Entry 3Q0C (X-ray diffraction, 2.66 A resolution); this record covers chains X and C of the 4 polymer chains in the assembly.

[Chain X]
Molecule: Histone-lysine N-methyltransferase, H3 lysine-9 specific SUVH5
From: Arabidopsis thaliana
Notes: EC 2.1.1.43; fragment: SUVH5 SRA Domain
UniProtKB: O82175 (SUVH5_ARATH); numbering as in UniProt (aligned over 362-528)
Amino-acid sequence (167 residues; each row starts with the number of its first residue):
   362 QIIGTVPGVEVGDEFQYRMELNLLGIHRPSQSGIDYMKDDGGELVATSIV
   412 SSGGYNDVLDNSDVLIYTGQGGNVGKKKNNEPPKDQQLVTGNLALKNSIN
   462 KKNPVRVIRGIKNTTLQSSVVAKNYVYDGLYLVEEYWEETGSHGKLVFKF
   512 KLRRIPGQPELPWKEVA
Not modelled in the structure: 437-441, 473-483, 525-528

[Chain C]
Molecule: 11-nt DNA strand
Sequence (11 nucleotides; numbered 1 to 11; the number before each row is that of its first residue):
     1 ACTACGTAGTT
Not modelled in the structure: 11
Modified residues: 5CM (5-methyl-2'-deoxy-cytidine-5'-monophosphate) at position 5

[Interface between chain X and chain C]
Contacting residue pairs (26):
  Gln377(X) - DA8(C)  phosphate contact
  Tyr378(X) - DT7(C)  phosphate contact
  Arg379(X) - 5CM_5(C)  sugar contact
  Arg379(X) - DG6(C)  phosphate contact
  Arg379(X) - DT7(C)  hydrogen bond to the phosphate
  Ser391(X) - DA4(C)  base contact
  Ser391(X) - DG6(C)  sugar contact
  Gln392(X) - DA4(C)  base contact
  Gln392(X) - 5CM_5(C)  sugar contact
  Gln392(X) - DG6(C)  sugar contact
  Ser393(X) - DA4(C)  phosphate contact
  Ser393(X) - 5CM_5(C)  phosphate contact
  Gly394(X) - DA4(C)  phosphate contact
  Gly394(X) - 5CM_5(C)  hydrogen bond to the phosphate
  Val411(X) - 5CM_5(C)  base contact
  Ser412(X) - 5CM_5(C)  base contact
  Ser413(X) - 5CM_5(C)  hydrogen bond to the base
  Gly414(X) - 5CM_5(C)  hydrogen bond to the base
  Gly415(X) - 5CM_5(C)  hydrogen bond to the base
  Tyr416(X) - 5CM_5(C)  hydrogen bond to the phosphate
  Asp418(X) - 5CM_5(C)  hydrogen bond to the base
  Tyr428(X) - 5CM_5(C)  base contact
  Thr429(X) - 5CM_5(C)  hydrogen bond to the base
  Gly430(X) - 5CM_5(C)  base contact
  Gln431(X) - 5CM_5(C)  phosphate contact
  Tyr486(X) - DT7(C)  hydrogen bond to the phosphate
Other interface residues (no listed pair), chain X (22 interface residues in all): Ile395, Gly432, Asn485

[In short]
Chain X and chain C form an interface of 22 and 5 residues respectively; the contacts include 9 hydrogen
bonds. Among the polar pairs are Ser413(X)-5CM_5(C), Gly414(X)-5CM_5(C) and Gly415(X)-5CM_5(C).
Chain X is Histone-lysine N-methyltransferase, H3 lysine-9 specific SUVH5 (Arabidopsis thaliana) and chain C
is an 11-nt DNA strand; the structure, Crystal structure of SUVH5 SRA-fully methylated CG DNA complex in space
group P6122, was determined by X-ray diffraction together with 3Q0D, 3Q0B and 3Q0F from the same study.
